PDB entry 7NKJ | electron microscopy, 2.17 A resolution | chains A and D of the 7 polymer chains in the assembly

Chain A:
Name: ATP synthase subunit alpha
From: Mycolicibacterium smegmatis (strain ATCC 700084 / mc(2)155)
Notes: EC 7.1.2.2
UniProt: A0R202 (ATPA_MYCS2); residue numbers follow UniProt; this construct covers 1-548
Sequence (548 residues; numbered 1 to 548; the number before each row is that of its first residue):
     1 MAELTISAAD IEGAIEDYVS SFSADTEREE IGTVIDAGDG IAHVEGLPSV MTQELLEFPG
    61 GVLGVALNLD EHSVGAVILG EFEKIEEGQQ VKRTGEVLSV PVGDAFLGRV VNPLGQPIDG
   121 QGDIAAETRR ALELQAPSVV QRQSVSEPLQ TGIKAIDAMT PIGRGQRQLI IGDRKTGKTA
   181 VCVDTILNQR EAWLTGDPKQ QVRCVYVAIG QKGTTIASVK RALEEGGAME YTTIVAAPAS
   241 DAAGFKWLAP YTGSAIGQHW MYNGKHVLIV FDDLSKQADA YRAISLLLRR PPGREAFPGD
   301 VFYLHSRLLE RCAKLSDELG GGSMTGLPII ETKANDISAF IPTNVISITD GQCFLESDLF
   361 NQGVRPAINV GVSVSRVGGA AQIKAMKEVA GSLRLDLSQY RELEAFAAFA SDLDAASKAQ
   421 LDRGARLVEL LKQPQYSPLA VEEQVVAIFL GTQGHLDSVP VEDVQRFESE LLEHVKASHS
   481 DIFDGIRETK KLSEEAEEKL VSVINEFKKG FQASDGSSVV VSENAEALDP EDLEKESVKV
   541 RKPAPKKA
Not modelled in the structure: 1-26, 522-548
Ion coordination: Mg2+: T179 (together with ATP)
Small-molecule neighbours: ATP (adenosine-5'-triphosphate): D173, R174, K175, T176, G177, K178, T179, A180, E331, F360, R365, P366, Q433, P434, Q435
Swiss-Prot annotation at these positions:
  - binding site (ATP): G172 to T179
  - site: S373 (Required for activity)

Chain D:
Name: ATP synthase subunit beta
From: Mycolicibacterium smegmatis (strain ATCC 700084 / mc(2)155)
Notes: EC 7.1.2.2
UniProt: A0R200 (ATPB_MYCS2); residues 1-475 here = UniProt positions 1-475
Sequence (475 residues; each row starts with the number of its first residue):
     1 MTATAEKTAG RVVRITGPVV DVEFPRGSVP ELFNALHAEI TFGALAKTLT LEVAQHLGDS
    61 LVRCISMQPT DGLVRGVEVT DTGASISVPV GDGVKGHVFN ALGDCLDDPG YGKDFEHWSI
   121 HRKPPAFSDL EPRTEMLETG LKVVDLLTPY VRGGKIALFG GAGVGKTVLI QEMINRIARN
   181 FGGTSVFAGV GERTREGNDL WVELADANVL KDTALVFGQM DEPPGTRMRV ALSALTMAEF
   241 FRDEQGQDVL LFIDNIFRFT QAGSEVSTLL GRMPSAVGYQ PTLADEMGEL QERITSTRGR
   301 SITSMQAVYV PADDYTDPAP ATTFAHLDAT TELSRAVFSK GIFPAVDPLA SSSTILDPAI
   361 VGDEHYRVAQ EVIRILQRYK DLQDIIAILG IDELSEEDKQ LVNRARRIER FLSQNMMAAE
   421 QFTGQPGSTV PLKETIEAFD KLTKGEFDHL PEQAFFLIGG LDDLAKKAES LGAKL
Not modelled in the structure: 1-7, 475
Ion coordination: Mg2+: T167 (together with ADP)
Small-molecule neighbours: ADP (adenosine-5'-diphosphate): G161, A162, G163, V164, G165, K166, T167, V168, E196, F338, F343, M416, A419, F422, T423

Chain A / chain D interface:
Residue-residue contacts - 82 pairs, chain A then chain D:
  I35(A) - G58(D)
  D36(A) - H56(D)
  D36(A) - L57(D)
  A37(A) - Q55(D)
  A37(A) - H56(D)  hydrogen bond (backbone-backbone)
  D39(A) - Q55(D)
  D39(A) - R272(D)  salt bridge
  F82(A) - L32(D)  hydrophobic
  E83(A) - F33(D)
  E83(A) - K123(D)  salt bridge
  I85(A) - L32(D)
  E86(A) - E31(D)
  E86(A) - H56(D)
  E87(A) - H56(D)  hydrogen bond (backbone-side chain)
  E87(A) - G58(D)
  E87(A) - D59(D)
  E87(A) - S60(D)  hydrogen bond (side chain-backbone)
  V110(A) - F127(D)  hydrophobic
  I118(A) - F127(D)
  I118(A) - S128(D)
  D119(A) - S128(D)
  R174(A) - F324(D)
  R174(A) - E332(D)  salt bridge
  R174(A) - S352(D)
  K175(A) - S352(D)
  K212(A) - E292(D)
  K212(A) - A325(D)
  K212(A) - H326(D)  hydrogen bond (side chain-backbone)
  K212(A) - L327(D)
  K212(A) - D328(D)  salt bridge
  G213(A) - F127(D)
  G213(A) - L130(D)
  G213(A) - E292(D)  hydrogen bond (backbone-side chain)
  T214(A) - L130(D)
  T214(A) - T295(D)
  I216(A) - F127(D)  hydrophobic
  A217(A) - P132(D)
  S218(A) - P132(D)
  R221(A) - E131(D)  salt bridge
  R221(A) - P132(D)
  P238(A) - E292(D)
  A239(A) - G288(D)
  A239(A) - E292(D)
  A239(A) - H326(D)
  S240(A) - P124(D)
  S240(A) - G288(D)
  S240(A) - E292(D)  hydrogen bond
  A243(A) - D285(D)
  K246(A) - D285(D)  salt bridge
  K276(A) - A325(D)
  R282(A) - S275(D)  hydrogen bond
  R282(A) - A276(D)
  A283(A) - P281(D)
  L286(A) - M273(D)  hydrophobic
  L286(A) - P274(D)
  L286(A) - S275(D)
  L286(A) - P281(D)  hydrophobic
  L287(A) - R272(D)
  L287(A) - P281(D)  hydrophobic
  L287(A) - T282(D)
  R289(A) - G271(D)  hydrogen bond (side chain-backbone)
  R289(A) - M273(D)
  R290(A) - M273(D)
  P292(A) - M273(D)
  E295(A) - A276(D)
  A296(A) - S275(D)
  A296(A) - A276(D)
  K333(A) - T316(D)  hydrogen bond (side chain-backbone)
  K333(A) - P318(D)
  K333(A) - A321(D)
  A334(A) - T316(D)
  D358(A) - Q377(D)  hydrogen bond
  D358(A) - K380(D)  salt bridge
  D358(A) - D381(D)
  N361(A) - L349(D)
  N361(A) - I373(D)
  N361(A) - R374(D)
  N361(A) - Q377(D)  hydrogen bond
  Q362(A) - D381(D)
  R365(A) - Y366(D)  hydrogen bond
  R365(A) - Q370(D)
  A408(A) - S395(D)
Other interface residues (no listed pair), chain A (47 interface residues in all): G38, G120, Q211, T215
Other interface residues (no listed pair), chain D (55 interface residues in all): V29, L61, K155, A284, E289, D317, T330, A350

In short:
The interface between chain A and chain D involves 47 residues on one side and 55 on the other, with 12
hydrogen bonds and 7 salt bridges. Among the polar pairs are D39(A)-R272(D), E83(A)-K123(D) and
R174(A)-E332(D). Ligands of chain A: ATP.
Here chain A is ATP synthase subunit alpha and chain D is ATP synthase subunit beta, both from
Mycolicibacterium smegmatis (strain ATCC 700084 / mc(2)155). Entry 7NKJ (Mycobacterium smegmatis ATP synthase
F1 state 3) was determined by electron microscopy (same publication as 7NJK, 7NJL, 7NJM, 7NJN, 7NJO, 7NJP and
20 further entries).
